6FKI - chains C and D of the 26 polymer chains in the assembly; structure by electron microscopy, 4.30 A resolution (low resolution: residue-level contacts below are approximate; hydrogen-bond / salt-bridge calls are withheld).

== Chain C ==
Molecule: ATP synthase subunit alpha, chloroplastic
From: Spinacia oleracea
Notes: EC 3.6.3.14
UniProt: P06450 (ATPA_SPIOL); residue numbers follow UniProt; this construct covers 1-507
Amino-acid sequence (507 residues; numbered 1 to 507; the number before each row is that of its first residue):
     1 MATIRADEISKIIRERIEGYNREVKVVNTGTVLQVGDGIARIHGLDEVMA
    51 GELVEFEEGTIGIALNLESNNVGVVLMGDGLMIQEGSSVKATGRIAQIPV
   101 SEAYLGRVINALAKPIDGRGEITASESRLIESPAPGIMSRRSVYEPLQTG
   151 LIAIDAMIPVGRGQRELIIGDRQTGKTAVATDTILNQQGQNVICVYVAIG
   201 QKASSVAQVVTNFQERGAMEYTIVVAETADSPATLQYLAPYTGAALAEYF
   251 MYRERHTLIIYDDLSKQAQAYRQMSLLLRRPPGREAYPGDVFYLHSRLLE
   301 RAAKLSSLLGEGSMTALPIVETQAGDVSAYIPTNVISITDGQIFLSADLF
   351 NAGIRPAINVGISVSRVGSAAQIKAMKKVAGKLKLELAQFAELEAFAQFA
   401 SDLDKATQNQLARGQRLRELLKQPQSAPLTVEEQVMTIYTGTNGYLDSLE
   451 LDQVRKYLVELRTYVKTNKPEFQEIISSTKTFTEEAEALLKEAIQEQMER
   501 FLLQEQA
Disordered / not traced: 1-3, 505-507
Bound ions: Mg2+: Thr177 (together with ATP)
Residues lining bound ligands:
  - ADP (adenosine-5'-diphosphate): Val364, Ser365, Arg366
  - ATP (adenosine-5'-triphosphate): Asp171, Arg172, Gln173, Thr174, Gly175, Lys176, Thr177, Ala178, Glu321, Phe350, Arg355, Pro356, Gln423, Pro424, Gln425
Curated features (UniProtKB/Swiss-Prot):
  - binding site (ATP): Gly170 to Thr177
  - site: Ser363 (Required for activity)

== Chain D ==
Molecule: ATP synthase subunit beta, chloroplastic
From: Spinacia oleracea
Notes: EC 3.6.3.14
UniProt: P00825 (ATPB_SPIOL); numbering as in UniProt (aligned over 1-498)
Amino-acid sequence (498 residues; numbered 1 to 498; the number before each row is that of its first residue):
     1 MRINPTTSDPGVSTLEKKNLGRIAQIIGPVLDVAFPPGKMPNIYNALIVK
    51 GRDTAGQPMNVTCEVQQLLGNNRVRAVAMSATDGLTRGMEVIDTGAPLSV
   101 PVGGATLGRIFNVLGEPVDNLGPVDTRTTSPIHRSAPAFTQLDTKLSIFE
   151 TGIKVVDLLAPYRRGGKIGLFGGAGVGKTVLIMELINNIAKAHGGVSVFG
   201 GVGERTREGNDLYMEMKESGVINEQNIAESKVALVYGQMNEPPGARMRVG
   251 LTALTMAEYFRDVNEQDVLLFIDNIFRFVQAGSEVSALLGRMPSAVGYQP
   301 TLSTEMGSLQERITSTKEGSITSIQAVYVPADDLTDPAPATTFAHLDATT
   351 VLSRGLAAKGIYPAVDPLDSTSTMLQPRIVGEEHYEIAQRVKETLQRYKE
   401 LQDIIAILGLDELSEEDRLTVARARKIERFLSQPFFVAEVFTGSPGKYVG
   451 LAETIRGFQLILSGELDSLPEQAFYLVGNIDEATAKAMNLEMESKLKK
Disordered / not traced: 1-16, 497-498
Bound ions: Mg2+: Thr179 (together with ADP)
Residues lining bound ligands:
  - ADP (adenosine-5'-diphosphate): Gly173, Ala174, Gly175, Val176, Gly177, Lys178, Thr179, Val180, Glu208, Tyr362, Pro363, Phe435, Ala438, Phe441, Thr442
  - ATP (adenosine-5'-triphosphate): Ser372, Thr373, Gln376, Tyr385
Curated features (UniProtKB/Swiss-Prot):
  - binding site (ATP): Gly172 to Thr179

== How chain C and chain D interact ==
Pairs across the interface - 103 pairs, chain C then chain D:
  Gly44(C) - Arg87(D)
  Leu45(C) - Arg87(D)
  Asp46(C) - Thr86(D)
  Asp46(C) - Arg87(D)
  Glu47(C) - Thr86(D)
  Val48(C) - Thr86(D)
  Met49(C) - Arg52(D)
  Met49(C) - Gly84(D)
  Met49(C) - Leu85(D)
  Met49(C) - Thr86(D)
  Ala50(C) - Thr82(D)
  Ala50(C) - Asp83(D)
  Ala50(C) - Gly84(D)
  Ala50(C) - Leu85(D)
  Leu65(C) - Ile26(D)
  Asn66(C) - Ile27(D)
  Leu67(C) - Gln25(D)
  Leu67(C) - Ile26(D)
  Leu67(C) - Leu85(D)
  Leu67(C) - Arg87(D)
  Glu68(C) - Ile27(D)
  Glu68(C) - Arg87(D)
  Ser69(C) - Ala24(D)
  Ser69(C) - Gln25(D)
  Asn71(C) - Arg87(D)
  Val72(C) - Arg87(D)
  Ala134(C) - Asn240(D)
  Ile137(C) - Val118(D)
  Ile137(C) - Thr206(D)
  Ile137(C) - Gly209(D)
  Ile137(C) - Asn210(D)
  Ile137(C) - Tyr236(D)
  Met138(C) - Ile110(D)
  Met138(C) - Val118(D)
  Met138(C) - Asp119(D)
  Met138(C) - Tyr213(D)
  Arg140(C) - Thr206(D)
  Arg140(C) - Arg207(D)
  Arg140(C) - Asn210(D)
  Arg141(C) - Asn210(D)
  Arg141(C) - Met214(D)
  Ser142(C) - Asp211(D)
  Ser142(C) - Met214(D)
  Arg165(C) - Arg205(D)
  Pro281(C) - Ala287(D)
  Arg284(C) - Val296(D)
  Arg284(C) - Tyr298(D)
  Arg284(C) - Asp336(D)
  Gly289(C) - Glu284(D)
  Phe292(C) - Arg246(D)
  Phe292(C) - Arg277(D)
  Phe292(C) - Glu284(D)
  Tyr293(C) - Asn240(D)
  Tyr293(C) - Glu241(D)
  Tyr293(C) - Glu284(D)
  Ser296(C) - Met239(D)
  Glu300(C) - Arg205(D)
  Glu300(C) - Thr206(D)
  Ser328(C) - Ala331(D)
  Thr333(C) - Tyr328(D)
  Ile336(C) - Ala174(D)
  Ser337(C) - Arg205(D)
  Ser337(C) - Met239(D)
  Ser337(C) - Arg277(D)
  Ile338(C) - Arg205(D)
  Ile338(C) - Met239(D)
  Thr339(C) - Arg205(D)
  Asp340(C) - Arg205(D)
  Asp340(C) - Arg207(D)
  Ser365(C) - Phe441(D)
  Arg366(C) - Ala174(D)
  Arg366(C) - Gly175(D)
  Arg366(C) - Arg205(D)
  Arg366(C) - Arg207(D)
  Arg366(C) - Phe441(D)
  Val367(C) - Arg207(D)
  Val367(C) - Val440(D)
  Gly368(C) - Phe441(D)
  Ser369(C) - Val440(D)
  Gly381(C) - Phe441(D)
  Gly381(C) - Thr442(D)
  Lys382(C) - Thr442(D)
  Lys382(C) - Gly443(D)
  Leu385(C) - Tyr475(D)
  Leu385(C) - Leu476(D)
  Ala388(C) - Ala358(D)
  Ala388(C) - Lys359(D)
  Gln389(C) - Lys359(D)
  Gln389(C) - Arg429(D)
  Gln389(C) - Gln472(D)
  Gln389(C) - Tyr475(D)
  Glu392(C) - Lys359(D)
  Glu392(C) - Arg425(D)
  Glu392(C) - Glu428(D)
  Glu392(C) - Arg429(D)
  Phe396(C) - Ile405(D)
  Phe396(C) - Leu410(D)
  Phe399(C) - Ala406(D)
  Phe399(C) - Gly409(D)
  Phe399(C) - Leu410(D)
  Ala400(C) - Leu410(D)
  Ser401(C) - Asp411(D)
  Gln410(C) - Gln472(D)
Also at the interface, not in a pair above, chain C (63 interface residues in all): Ile95, Pro135, Gly136, Val143, Arg280, Asp290, Arg297, Asn334, Gly361, Val364, Ala370, Lys405
Also at the interface, not in a pair above, chain D (71 interface residues in all): Gly28, Arg73, Glu204, Glu208, Gln238, Pro242, Pro243, Gln280, Leu288, Pro330, Gly360, Ile361, Tyr362, Tyr398, Val421, Ser444, Ser494

== Summary ==
Chain C and chain D form an interface of 63 and 71 residues respectively. ADP is bound between chain C and
chain D. Chain C binds ATP. Bound to chain D: ATP.
Chain C is ATP synthase subunit alpha, chloroplastic and chain D is ATP synthase subunit beta, chloroplastic,
both from Spinacia oleracea; the structure, Chloroplast F1Fo conformation 3, was determined by electron
microscopy (same publication as 6FKF and 6FKH).
